PDB entry 7SNQ | X-ray diffraction, 2.81 A resolution | chains E and Q of the 12 polymer chains in the assembly

# Chain E
Name: Capsid protein p24
Organism: Human immunodeficiency virus type 1 group M subtype B (isolate BH10)
Reference sequence: P03366 (POL_HV1B1); residues 1-231 here correspond to UniProt positions 133-363 (UniProt number = residue number + 132)
Chain sequence (231 residues; numbered 1 to 231; the number before each row is that of its first residue):
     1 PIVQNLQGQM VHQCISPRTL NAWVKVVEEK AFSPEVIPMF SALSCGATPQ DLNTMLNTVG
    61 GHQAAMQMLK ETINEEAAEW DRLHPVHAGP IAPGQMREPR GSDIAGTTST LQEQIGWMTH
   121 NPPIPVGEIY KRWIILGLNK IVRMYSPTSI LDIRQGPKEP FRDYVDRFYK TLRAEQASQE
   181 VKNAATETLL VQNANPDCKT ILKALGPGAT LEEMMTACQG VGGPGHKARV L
Not modelled in the structure: 177-182, 220-231
Disulfides: Cys198-Cys218
Construct notes: conflict Leu6 (Ile138 in P03366), Leu83 (Val215 in P03366), His120 (Asn252 in P03366), Gly208 (Ala340 in P03366); engineered mutation Cys14 (Ala146 in P03366), Cys45 (Glu177 in P03366), Ala184 (Trp316 in P03366), Ala185 (Met317 in P03366)
Swiss-Prot annotation at these positions:
  - region: Asn57 to Gln95 (Interaction with human PPIA/CYPA and NUP153)
  - site: Gly89, Pro90 (Cis/trans isomerization of proline peptide bond), Leu231 (Cleavage)

# Chain Q
Name: Cleavage and polyadenylation specificity factor subunit 6
Organism: Human immunodeficiency virus 1
Chain sequence (15 residues; row label = number of the first residue in the row):
   313 PVLFPGQPFG QPPLG
Not modelled in the structure: 326-327

# How chain E and chain Q interact
Pairs across the interface - 27 pairs, chain E then chain Q:
  Asn53(E) with Phe321(Q); Gly322(Q)
  Leu56(E) with Phe321(Q), hydrophobic
  Asn57(E) with Pro320(Q); Phe321(Q), hydrogen bond (side chain-backbone)
  Met66(E) with Phe321(Q)
  Gln67(E) with Pro317(Q); Gly318(Q)
  Lys70(E) with Leu315(Q); Gly318(Q); Gln319(Q), hydrogen bond (side chain-backbone); Phe321(Q)
  Ile73(E) with Leu315(Q), hydrophobic; Phe321(Q), hydrophobic
  Asn74(E) with Pro313(Q); Val314(Q), hydrogen bond (side chain-backbone); Leu315(Q), hydrogen bond (side chain-backbone)
  Ala77(E) with Val314(Q), hydrophobic
  Ser102(E) with Val314(Q)
  Ala105(E) with Val314(Q), hydrophobic
  Gly106(E) with Gly322(Q)
  Thr107(E) with Val314(Q); Leu315(Q); Gly322(Q); Gln323(Q); Pro324(Q)
  Tyr130(E) with Phe321(Q)
Other interface residues (no listed pair), chain E (17 interface residues in all): Leu69, Gly101, Thr108
Other interface residues (no listed pair), chain Q (13 interface residues in all): Phe316, Pro325

# In short
The interface between chain E and chain Q involves 17 residues on one side and 13 on the other; the contacts
include 4 hydrogen bonds. Among the polar pairs are Asn57(E)-Phe321(Q), Lys70(E)-Gln319(Q) and
Asn74(E)-Val314(Q).
Chain E is Capsid protein p24 (Human immunodeficiency virus type 1 group M subtype B (isolate BH10)) and chain
Q is Cleavage and polyadenylation specificity factor subunit 6 (Human immunodeficiency virus 1); the
structure, Hexamer HIV-1 CA in complex with CPSF6 peptide and IP6 ligand, was determined by X-ray diffraction.
